PDB entry 6G3U | X-ray diffraction, 2.71 A resolution | chain A

# Chain A
Protein: Isocitrate dehydrogenase
Source organism: Pseudomonas aeruginosa
UniProtKB: Q9I0L4 (Q9I0L4_PSEAE); residue numbers follow UniProt; this construct covers 5-741
Chain sequence (737 residues; numbered 5 to 741; the number before each row is that of its first residue):
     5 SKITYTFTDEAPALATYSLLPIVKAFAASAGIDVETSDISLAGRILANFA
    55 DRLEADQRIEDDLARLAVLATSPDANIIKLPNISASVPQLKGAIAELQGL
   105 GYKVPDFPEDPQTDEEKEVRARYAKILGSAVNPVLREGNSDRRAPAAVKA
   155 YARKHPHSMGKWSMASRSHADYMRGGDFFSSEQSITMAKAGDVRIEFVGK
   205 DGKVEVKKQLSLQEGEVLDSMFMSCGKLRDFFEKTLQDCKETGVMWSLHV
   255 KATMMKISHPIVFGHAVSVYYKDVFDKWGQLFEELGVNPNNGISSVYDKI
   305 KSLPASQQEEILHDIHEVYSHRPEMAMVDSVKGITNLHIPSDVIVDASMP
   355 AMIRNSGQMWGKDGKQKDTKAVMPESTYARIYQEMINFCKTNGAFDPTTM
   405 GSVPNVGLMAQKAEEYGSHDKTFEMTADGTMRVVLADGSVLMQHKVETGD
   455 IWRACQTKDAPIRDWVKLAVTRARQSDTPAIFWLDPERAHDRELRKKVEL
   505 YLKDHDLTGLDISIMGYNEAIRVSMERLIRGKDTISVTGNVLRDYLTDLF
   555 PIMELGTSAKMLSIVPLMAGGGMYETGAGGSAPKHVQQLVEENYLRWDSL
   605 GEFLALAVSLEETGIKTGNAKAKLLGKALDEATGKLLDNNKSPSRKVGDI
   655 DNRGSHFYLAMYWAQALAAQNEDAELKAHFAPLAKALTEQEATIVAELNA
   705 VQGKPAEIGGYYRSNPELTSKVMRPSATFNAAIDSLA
Ligand contacts:
  - 2-oxoglutaric acid (AKG): Ser88, Ser133, Asn136, Arg140, Arg146, Lys255, Thr257, Met258, Asp350, Tyr420, Arg547, Asp548
  - NADP (NAP; NADP nicotinamide-adenine-dinucleotide phosphate): Glu14, Lys83, Pro85, Asn86, Ile87, Ser88, Gln93, Asn136, Arg140, Thr257, Ile348, Ala351, Thr561, Ala563, Gly583, Gly584, Ser585, Ala586, Pro587, Lys588, His589, Arg600, Trp601, Asp602, Arg649

# Overview
Bound to chain A: NADP and 2-oxoglutaric acid.
Chain A is Isocitrate dehydrogenase (Pseudomonas aeruginosa); the structure, Structure of Pseudomonas
aeruginosa Isocitrate Dehydrogenase, IDH, was determined by X-ray diffraction, deposited together with 6G1O
and 5M2E.
